PDB entry 7NKJ | electron microscopy, 2.17 A resolution | chains D and G of the 7 polymer chains in the assembly

[Chain D]
Protein: ATP synthase subunit beta
From: Mycolicibacterium smegmatis (strain ATCC 700084 / mc(2)155)
Notes: EC 7.1.2.2
Reference sequence: A0R200 (ATPB_MYCS2); residue numbers follow UniProt; this construct covers 1-475
Sequence (475 residues; row label = number of the first residue in the row):
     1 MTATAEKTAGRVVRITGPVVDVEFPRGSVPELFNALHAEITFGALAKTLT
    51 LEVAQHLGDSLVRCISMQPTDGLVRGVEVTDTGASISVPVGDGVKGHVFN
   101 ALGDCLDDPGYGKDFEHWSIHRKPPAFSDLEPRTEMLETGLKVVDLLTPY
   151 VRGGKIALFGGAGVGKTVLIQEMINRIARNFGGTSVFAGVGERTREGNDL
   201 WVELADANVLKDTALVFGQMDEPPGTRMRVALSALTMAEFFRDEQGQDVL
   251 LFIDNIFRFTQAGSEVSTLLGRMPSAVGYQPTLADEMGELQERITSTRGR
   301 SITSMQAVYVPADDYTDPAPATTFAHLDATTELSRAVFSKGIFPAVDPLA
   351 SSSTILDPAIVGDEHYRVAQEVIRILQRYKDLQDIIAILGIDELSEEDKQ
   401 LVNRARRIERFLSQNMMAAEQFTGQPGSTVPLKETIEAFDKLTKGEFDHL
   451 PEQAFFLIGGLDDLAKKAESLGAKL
Unresolved in the structure: 1-7, 475
Metal / ion sites: Mg2+: Thr167 (together with ADP)
Residues lining bound ligands: ADP (adenosine-5'-diphosphate): Gly161, Ala162, Gly163, Val164, Gly165, Lys166, Thr167, Val168, Glu196, Phe338, Phe343, Met416, Ala419, Phe422, Thr423

[Chain G]
Protein: ATP synthase gamma chain
From: Mycobacterium smegmatis (strain ATCC 700084 / mc(2)155)
Reference sequence: A0R201 (ATPG_MYCS2); residues 1-307 here = UniProt positions 1-307
Sequence (307 residues; row label = number of the first residue in the row):
     1 MAATLRELRGRIRSAGSIKKITKAQELIATSRIAKAQARVEAARPYAAEI
    51 TNMLTELAGASALDHPLLVERKQPKRAGVLVVSSDRGLCGAYNANVLRRA
   101 EELFSLLRDEGKDPVLYVVGRKALGYFSFRQRTVVESWTGFSERPTYENA
   151 REIADTLVNAFMAGADDEGDDAGADGILGVDELHIVFTEFRSMLSQTAVA
   201 RRAAPMEVEYVGEVETGPRTLYSFEPDPETLFDALLPRYIATRVYAALLE
   251 AAASESASRRRAMKSATDNADDLIKALTLAANRERQAQITQEISEIVGGA
   301 NALAGSK
Unresolved in the structure: 1-2, 36-85, 95-256, 305-307

[Interface between chain D and chain G]
Pairs across the interface - 22 pairs, chain D then chain G:
  Thr268(D) - Leu303(G)
  Gly271(D) - Leu303(G)
  Arg272(D) - Leu303(G)
  Met273(D) - Ala300(G)  hydrophobic
  Met273(D) - Leu303(G)  hydrophobic
  Pro274(D) - Ile296(G)
  Pro274(D) - Gly299(G)
  Pro274(D) - Leu303(G)
  Ser275(D) - Ile296(G)
  Ala276(D) - Glu292(G)
  Val277(D) - Glu292(G)  hydrogen bond (backbone-side chain)
  Asp314(D) - Arg6(G)  salt bridge
  Asp384(D) - Ser14(G)
  Asp384(D) - Ser17(G)  hydrogen bond
  Asp384(D) - Ile18(G)
  Ile385(D) - Ser17(G)
  Ile385(D) - Ile18(G)  hydrophobic
  Ile385(D) - Ile21(G)  hydrophobic
  Ile388(D) - Ile18(G)  hydrophobic
  Leu389(D) - Ile21(G)  hydrophobic
  Glu393(D) - Arg86(G)  salt bridge
  Glu393(D) - Leu88(G)
Also at the interface, not in a pair above, chain D (17 interface residues in all): Gly278, Ala312, Asp313
Also at the interface, not in a pair above, chain G (14 interface residues in all): Arg13, Gln25

[Overview]
17 residues of chain D face 14 of chain G across their interface; the contacts include 2 hydrogen bonds and 2
salt bridges. Among the polar pairs are Asp314(D)-Arg6(G), Glu393(D)-Arg86(G) and Val277(D)-Glu292(G). Bound
to chain D: ADP.
Chain D is ATP synthase subunit beta (Mycolicibacterium smegmatis (strain ATCC 700084 / mc(2)155)) and chain G
is ATP synthase gamma chain (Mycobacterium smegmatis (strain ATCC 700084 / mc(2)155)); the structure,
Mycobacterium smegmatis ATP synthase F1 state 3, was determined by electron microscopy (same publication as
7NJK, 7NJL, 7NJM, 7NJN, 7NJO, 7NJP and 20 further entries).
